Entry 3HQV (fiber diffraction, 5.16 A resolution (low resolution: residue-level contacts below are approximate; hydrogen-bond / salt-bridge calls are withheld)); this record covers chains B and C of the 3 polymer chains in the assembly.

Chain B:
Protein: Collagen alpha-2(I) chain
Source organism: Rattus norvegicus
UniProt: P02466 (CO1A2_RAT); residues -1 to 1026 here correspond to UniProt positions 86-1113 (UniProt number = residue number + 87)
Chain sequence (1028 residues; numbered -1 to 1026; the number before each row is that of its first residue; numbers below 1 keep their minus sign (Gln-1 is residue -1)):
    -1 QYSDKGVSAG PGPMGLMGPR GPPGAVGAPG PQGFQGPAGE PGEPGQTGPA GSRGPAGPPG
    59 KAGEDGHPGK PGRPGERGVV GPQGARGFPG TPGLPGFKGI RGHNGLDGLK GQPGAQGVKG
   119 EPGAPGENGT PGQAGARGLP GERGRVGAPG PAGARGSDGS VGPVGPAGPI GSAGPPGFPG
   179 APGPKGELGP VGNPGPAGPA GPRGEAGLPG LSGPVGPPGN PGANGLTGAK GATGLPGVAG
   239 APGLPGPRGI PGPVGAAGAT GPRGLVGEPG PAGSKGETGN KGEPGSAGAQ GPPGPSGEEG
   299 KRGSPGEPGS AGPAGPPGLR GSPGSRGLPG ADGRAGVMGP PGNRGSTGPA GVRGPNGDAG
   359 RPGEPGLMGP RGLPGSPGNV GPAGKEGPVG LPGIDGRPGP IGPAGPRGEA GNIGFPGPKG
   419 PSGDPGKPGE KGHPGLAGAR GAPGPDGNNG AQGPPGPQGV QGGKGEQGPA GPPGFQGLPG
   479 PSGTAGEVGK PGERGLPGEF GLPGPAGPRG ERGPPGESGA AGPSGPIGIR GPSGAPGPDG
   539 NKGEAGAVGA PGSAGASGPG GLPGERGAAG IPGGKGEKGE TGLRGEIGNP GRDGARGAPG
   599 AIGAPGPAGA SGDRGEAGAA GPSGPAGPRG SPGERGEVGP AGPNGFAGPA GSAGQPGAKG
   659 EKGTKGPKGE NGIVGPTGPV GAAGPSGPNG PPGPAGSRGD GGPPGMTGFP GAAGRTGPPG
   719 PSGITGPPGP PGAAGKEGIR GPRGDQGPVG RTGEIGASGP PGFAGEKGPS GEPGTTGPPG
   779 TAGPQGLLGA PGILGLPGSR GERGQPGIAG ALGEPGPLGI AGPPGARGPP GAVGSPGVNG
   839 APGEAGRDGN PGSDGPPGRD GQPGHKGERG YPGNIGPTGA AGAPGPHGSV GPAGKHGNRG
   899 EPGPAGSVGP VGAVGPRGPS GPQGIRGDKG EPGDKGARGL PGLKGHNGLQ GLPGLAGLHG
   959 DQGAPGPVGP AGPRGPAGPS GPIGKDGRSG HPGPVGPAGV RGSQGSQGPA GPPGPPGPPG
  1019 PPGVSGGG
Disordered / not traced: -1 to 0
Modified / non-standard residues: Pro21, Pro27, Pro39, Pro42, Pro57, Pro66, Pro72, Pro87, Pro90, Pro93, Pro111, Pro120, Pro123, Pro129, Pro138, Pro147, Pro174, Pro177, Pro180, Pro192, Pro207, Pro216, Pro234, Pro240, Pro243, Pro249, Pro267, Pro282, Pro291, Pro315, Pro321, Pro327, Pro360, Pro363, Pro372, Pro375, Pro390, Pro396, Pro414, Pro423, Pro426, Pro441, Pro453, Pro471, Pro477, Pro489, Pro501, Pro513, Pro534, Pro561, Pro570, Pro597, Pro603, Pro654, Pro708, Pro717, Pro726, Pro729, Pro771, Pro777, Pro789, Pro795, Pro804, Pro813, Pro822, Pro828, Pro834, Pro840, Pro849, Pro855, Pro861, Pro870, Pro1011, Pro1014, Pro1017 (4-hydroxyproline; HYP); Lys96, Lys117, Lys183, Lys228, Lys273, Lys657, Lys933 (5-hydroxylysine; LYZ)
UniProt features mapped onto this chain:
  - motif (Cell attachment site): Arg696 to Asp698, Arg741 to Asp743, Arg924 to Asp926
  - modified residue: Gln-1 (Pyrrolidone carboxylic acid), Lys3 (Allysine)

Chain C:
Protein: Collagen alpha-1(I) chain
Source organism: Rattus norvegicus
UniProt: P02454 (CO1A1_RAT); residues 1-1056 here correspond to UniProt positions 152-1207 (UniProt number = residue number + 151)
Chain sequence (1056 residues; numbered 1 to 1056; the number before each row is that of its first residue):
     1 QMSYGYDEKS AGVSVPGPMG PSGPRGLPGP PGAPGPQGFQ GPPGEPGEPG GSGPMGPPGP
    61 PGPPGKNGDD GEAGKPGRPG ERGPPGPQGA RGLPGTAGLP GMKGHRGFSG LDGAKGDTGP
   121 AGPKGEPGSP GENGTPGQMG PRGLPGERGR PGPPGTAGAR GNDGAVGAAG PPGPTGPTGP
   181 PGFPGAAGAK GEAGPQGARG SEGPQGVRGE PGPPGPAGAA GPAGNPGADG QPGAKGANGA
   241 PGIAGAPGFP GARGPSGPQG PSGAPGPKGT SGEPGAPGNK GDTGAKGEPG PAGVQGPPGP
   301 AGEEGKRGAR GEPGPSGLPG PPGERGGPGS RGFPGADGVA GPKGPSGERG SPGPAGPKGS
   361 PGEAGRPGEA GLPGAKGLTG SPGSPGPDGK TGPPGPAGQD GRPGPAGPPG ARGQAGVMGF
   421 PGPKGTAGEP GKAGERGVPG PPGAVGPAGK DGEAGAQGAP GPAGPAGERG EQGPAGSPGF
   481 QGLPGPAGPP GEAGKPGEQG VPGDLGAPGP SGARGERGFP GERGVQGPPG PAGPRGNNGA
   541 PGNDGAKGDT GAPGAPGSQG APGLQGMPGE RGAAGLPGPK GDRGDAGPKG ADGSPGKDGV
   601 RGLTGPIGPP GPAGAPGDKG EAGPSGPAGP TGARGAPGDR GEAGPPGPAG FAGPPGADGQ
   661 PGAKGEPGDT GVKGDAGPPG PAGPAGPPGP IGNVGAPGPK GSRGAAGPPG ATGFPGAAGR
   721 VGPPGPSGNA GPPGPPGPVG KEGGKGPRGE TGPAGRPGEV GPPGPPGPAG EKGSPGADGP
   781 AGSPGTPGPQ GIAGQRGVVG LPGQRGKRGF PGLPGPSGEP GKQGPSGASG ERGPPGPMGP
   841 PGLAGPPGES GREGSPGAEG SPGRDGAPGA KGDRGETGPA GPPGAPGAPG APGPVGPAGK
   901 NGDRGETGPA GPAGPIGPAG ARGPAGPQGP RGDKGETGEQ GDRGIKGHRG FSGLQGPPGS
   961 PGSPGEQGPS GASGPAGPRG PPGSAGSPGK DGLNGLPGPI GPPGPRGRTG DSGPAGPPGP
  1021 PGPPGPPGPP SGGYDFSFLP QPPQEKSQDG GRYYRA
Disordered / not traced: 1055-1056
Modified / non-standard residues: Pro28, Pro31, Pro34, Pro43, Pro46, Pro49, Pro61, Pro64, Pro79, Pro85, Pro94, Pro100, Pro127, Pro130, Pro136, Pro145, Pro151, Pro154, Pro172, Pro181, Pro184, Pro211, Pro214, Pro226, Pro232, Pro241, Pro247, Pro250, Pro265, Pro274, Pro277, Pro289, Pro298, Pro313, Pro319, Pro322, Pro328, Pro334, Pro352, Pro361, Pro367, Pro373, Pro382, Pro385, Pro394, Pro403, Pro409, Pro421, Pro430, Pro439, Pro442, Pro460, Pro478, Pro484, Pro490, Pro496, Pro502, Pro508, Pro520, Pro529, Pro541, Pro553, Pro556, Pro562, Pro568, Pro577, Pro610, Pro616, Pro637, Pro646, Pro655, Pro661, Pro667, Pro679, Pro688, Pro697, Pro709, Pro715, Pro724, Pro733, Pro736, Pro757, Pro763, Pro766, Pro775, Pro784, Pro802, Pro811, Pro814, Pro820, Pro835, Pro841, Pro847, Pro856, Pro862, Pro868, Pro883, Pro886, Pro889, Pro958, Pro961, Pro964, Pro982, Pro988, Pro997, Pro1002, Pro1003, Pro1018, Pro1021, Pro1024, Pro1027 (4-hydroxyproline; HYP); Lys103, Lys700, Lys934, Lys946 (5-hydroxylysine; LYZ)
UniProt features mapped onto this chain:
  - region: Gln1 to Pro16 (Nonhelical region (N-terminal)), Gly1025 to Asp1035 (Major antigenic determinant (of neutral salt-extracted rat skin collagen)), Ser1031 to Ala1056 (Nonhelical region (C-terminal))
  - motif (Cell attachment site): Arg583 to Asp585, Arg931 to Asp933
  - modified residue: Gln1 (Pyrrolidone carboxylic acid), Lys9 (Allysine), Ser10 (Phosphoserine), Pro28 (4-hydroxyproline), Pro31 (4-hydroxyproline), Pro34 (4-hydroxyproline), Pro43 (4-hydroxyproline), Pro46 (4-hydroxyproline), Pro49 (4-hydroxyproline), Pro64 (4-hydroxyproline), Pro79 (4-hydroxyproline), Pro85 (4-hydroxyproline), Pro94 (4-hydroxyproline), Pro100 (4-hydroxyproline), Ser109 (Phosphoserine), Pro127 (4-hydroxyproline), Pro130 (4-hydroxyproline), Pro136 (4-hydroxyproline), Pro145 (4-hydroxyproline), Pro151 (4-hydroxyproline) and 100 more in UniProt

How chain B and chain C interact:
Contacting residue pairs (225; chain B residue first):
  Met12(B) - Gly17(C)
  Gly13(B) - Met19(C)
  Gly25(B) - Gly32(C)
  Gly31(B) - Gly38(C)
  Pro42(B) - Pro49(C)
  Gly49(B) - Gly56(C)
  Gly58(B) - Gly65(C)
  Gly61(B) - Gly68(C)
  Gly76(B) - Gly83(C)
  Gly79(B) - Gly86(C)
  Pro87(B) - Gly95(C)
  Gly91(B) - Gly98(C)
  Gly94(B) - Gly101(C)
  Phe95(B) - Gly101(C)
  Lys96(B) - Met102(C)
  Gly97(B) - Gly104(C)
  Gly100(B) - Gly107(C)
  Asp105(B) - Gly110(C)
  Gly106(B) - Gly113(C)
  Gly109(B) - Gly116(C)
  Gly112(B) - Gly119(C)
  Gly118(B) - Gly125(C)
  Pro120(B) - Gly128(C)
  Gly121(B) - Gly128(C)
  Pro123(B) - Gly131(C)
  Gly124(B) - Gly131(C)
  Gly127(B) - Gly134(C)
  Pro129(B) - Gly137(C)
  Gly130(B) - Gly137(C)
  Ala132(B) - Gly140(C)
  Gly139(B) - Gly146(C)
  Gly142(B) - Gly149(C)
  Ala150(B) - Gly155(C)
  Gly160(B) - Val166(C)
  Gly163(B) - Gly170(C)
  Pro180(B) - Gly188(C)
  Gly181(B) - Ala187(C)
  Gly184(B) - Lys190(C)
  Gly190(B) - Gly197(C)
  Gly193(B) - Gly200(C)
  Gly196(B) - Gly203(C)
  Gly202(B) - Arg208(C)
  Gly202(B) - Gly209(C)
  Gly205(B) - Gly212(C)
  Gly208(B) - Pro214(C)
  Gly208(B) - Gly215(C)
  Gly214(B) - Gly221(C)
  Gly217(B) - Gly224(C)
  Gly220(B) - Pro226(C)
  Gly220(B) - Gly227(C)
  Gly223(B) - Gly230(C)
  Gly226(B) - Gly233(C)
  Lys228(B) - Lys235(C)
  Gly229(B) - Lys235(C)
  Gly232(B) - Gly239(C)
  Gly238(B) - Gly245(C)
  Gly241(B) - Gly248(C)
  Gly244(B) - Gly251(C)
  Gly247(B) - Arg253(C)
  Gly253(B) - Gly260(C)
  Gly265(B) - Gly272(C)
  Pro267(B) - Pro274(C)
  Gly271(B) - Gly278(C)
  Lys279(B) - Ala285(C)
  Gly280(B) - Lys286(C)
  Gln288(B) - Val294(C)
  Gly295(B) - Gly302(C)
  Gly304(B) - Gly311(C)
  Gly310(B) - Gly317(C)
  Ala312(B) - Gly320(C)
  Arg318(B) - Gly323(C)
  Arg318(B) - Glu324(C)
  Pro321(B) - Gly326(C)
  Gly325(B) - Gly332(C)
  Gly328(B) - Gly335(C)
  Asp330(B) - Ala336(C)
  Gly337(B) - Gly344(C)
  Gly340(B) - Ser346(C)
  Gly340(B) - Gly347(C)
  Arg342(B) - Gly347(C)
  Arg342(B) - Glu348(C)
  Gly349(B) - Ala355(C)
  Gly358(B) - Gly365(C)
  Pro360(B) - Pro367(C)
  Gly367(B) - Gly374(C)
  Gly370(B) - Gly377(C)
  Gly382(B) - Asp388(C)
  Gly382(B) - Gly389(C)
  Lys383(B) - Gly389(C)
  Glu384(B) - Lys390(C)
  Gly385(B) - Thr391(C)
  Gly391(B) - Gly398(C)
  Gly394(B) - Asp400(C)
  Gly394(B) - Gly401(C)
  Gly397(B) - Gly404(C)
  Gly400(B) - Gly407(C)
  Gly415(B) - Gly422(C)
  Lys417(B) - Gly425(C)
  Gly421(B) - Gly428(C)
  Pro423(B) - Gly431(C)
  Gly424(B) - Gly431(C)
  Ala435(B) - Gly440(C)
  Pro441(B) - Gly449(C)
  Gly448(B) - Gly455(C)
  Gly460(B) - Gly467(C)
  Gly461(B) - Gly467(C)
  Gly478(B) - Gly485(C)
  Gly481(B) - Ala487(C)
  Gly481(B) - Gly488(C)
  Ala483(B) - Gly491(C)
  Gly484(B) - Gly491(C)
  Gly496(B) - Pro502(C)
  Gly496(B) - Gly503(C)
  Gly505(B) - Ser511(C)
  Gly505(B) - Gly512(C)
  Pro506(B) - Gly512(C)
  Gly514(B) - Gly521(C)
  Gly517(B) - Gly524(C)
  Ala518(B) - Gly524(C)
  Ala519(B) - Val525(C)
  Ala519(B) - Gln526(C)
  Asp537(B) - Asn543(C)
  Lys540(B) - Gly545(C)
  Gly541(B) - Lys547(C)
  Gly550(B) - Gly557(C)
  Ser551(B) - Gly557(C)
  Ala552(B) - Ser558(C)
  Ala552(B) - Gln559(C)
  Gly565(B) - Arg571(C)
  Gly568(B) - Gly575(C)
  Gly572(B) - Gly578(C)
  Lys573(B) - Gly578(C)
  Lys576(B) - Arg583(C)
  Gly580(B) - Ala586(C)
  Arg582(B) - Gly587(C)
  Gly583(B) - Lys589(C)
  Glu584(B) - Gly590(C)
  Ile585(B) - Ala591(C)
  Arg594(B) - Gly602(C)
  Gly595(B) - Arg601(C)
  Gly595(B) - Gly602(C)
  Pro597(B) - Gly605(C)
  Gly598(B) - Gly605(C)
  Ile600(B) - Gly608(C)
  Gly601(B) - Gly608(C)
  Gly604(B) - Gly611(C)
  Gly619(B) - Gly626(C)
  Gly622(B) - Ala628(C)
  Arg627(B) - Gly632(C)
  Arg627(B) - Ala633(C)
  Arg633(B) - Asp639(C)
  Gly634(B) - Arg640(C)
  Ala648(B) - Gly653(C)
  Gly667(B) - Lys673(C)
  Gly685(B) - Gly692(C)
  Gly688(B) - Gly695(C)
  Gly691(B) - Pro697(C)
  Gly694(B) - Lys700(C)
  Gly694(B) - Gly701(C)
  Gly706(B) - Gly713(C)
  Gly709(B) - Gly716(C)
  Pro717(B) - Pro723(C)
  Gly733(B) - Val739(C)
  Gly733(B) - Gly740(C)
  Gly736(B) - Gly743(C)
  Pro746(B) - Gly752(C)
  Val747(B) - Gly752(C)
  Gly757(B) - Pro763(C)
  Gly757(B) - Gly764(C)
  Gly766(B) - Gly773(C)
  Gly769(B) - Gly776(C)
  Gly772(B) - Asp778(C)
  Gly772(B) - Gly779(C)
  Thr773(B) - Gly779(C)
  Gly781(B) - Gly788(C)
  Gln783(B) - Pro789(C)
  Gly784(B) - Gly791(C)
  Gly787(B) - Gly794(C)
  Ala788(B) - Gly794(C)
  Gly796(B) - Gly803(C)
  Gly805(B) - Gly812(C)
  Gly808(B) - Pro814(C)
  Gly808(B) - Gly815(C)
  Gly811(B) - Gly818(C)
  Gly814(B) - Gly821(C)
  Gly820(B) - Gly827(C)
  Gly823(B) - Gly830(C)
  Arg825(B) - Arg832(C)
  Gly829(B) - Pro835(C)
  Gly829(B) - Gly836(C)
  Ala830(B) - Gly836(C)
  Gly832(B) - Met838(C)
  Gly847(B) - Glu853(C)
  Gly847(B) - Gly854(C)
  Asn848(B) - Gly854(C)
  Pro849(B) - Gly854(C)
  Gly850(B) - Gly857(C)
  Ser851(B) - Gly857(C)
  Pro855(B) - Ser861(C)
  Asp858(B) - Gly863(C)
  Gly865(B) - Lys871(C)
  Glu866(B) - Gly872(C)
  Arg867(B) - Gly872(C)
  Tyr869(B) - Gly875(C)
  Pro870(B) - Gly878(C)
  Gly871(B) - Gly878(C)
  Gly877(B) - Gly884(C)
  Gly880(B) - Gly887(C)
  His894(B) - Gly899(C)
  Gly898(B) - Gly905(C)
  Ala903(B) - Gly908(C)
  Arg915(B) - Gly920(C)
  Gly922(B) - Gly929(C)
  Gly925(B) - Arg931(C)
  Lys933(B) - Gly938(C)
  Ala935(B) - Gly941(C)
  Gly940(B) - Gly947(C)
  Asn945(B) - Phe951(C)
  Leu947(B) - Gly953(C)
  Gly955(B) - Pro961(C)
  Gly955(B) - Gly962(C)
  Ala975(B) - Pro982(C)
  Gly985(B) - Gly992(C)
  Gln1005(B) - Ser1012(C)
  Gly1009(B) - Gly1016(C)
Other interface residues (no listed pair), chain B (390 interface residues in all): Lys3, Gly8, Gly10, Leu14, Gly16, Pro17, Arg18, Gly28, Gln30, Gly40, Gly43, Thr45, Gly46, Gly52, Pro72, Gly85, Gly88, Pro90, Lys108, Gln110, Ala113, Gln114, Lys117, Ala122, Glu125, Asn126, Thr128, Gln131, Arg141, Gly148, Pro149, Gly154, Gly157, Ser158, Val159, Val162, Pro177, Gly178, Gly187, Val189, Pro192, Leu209, Ser210, Gly211, Val213, Asn218, Pro219, Thr225, Leu233, Gly235, Ala237, Ala239, Pro240, Pro243, Arg246, Val252, Gly256, Thr258, Val264, Lys273, Thr276, Gly286, Gly289, Glu297, Gly298, Ala309, Pro327, Ala329, Pro339, Asn341, Gly343, Ser344, Ala348, Arg351, Gly355, Gly361, Arg369, Leu371, Pro372, Ala381, Asp393, Ile399, Ala402, Gly406, Pro414, Gly418, Gly427, Gly430, His431, Gly439, Ala449, Gln456, Lys462, Gln465, Gly469, Gly472, Phe473, Gln474, Pro477, Thr482, Gly487, Glu497, Arg507, Gly511, Glu515, Arg528, Gly535, Gly538, Glu542, Ala543, Gly547, Gly562, Arg564, Ala567, Leu581, Ala599, Ser609, Gly610, Ser621, Gly625, Gly631, Glu632, Glu635, Gly643, Lys660, Lys666, Thr675, Asn687, Arg696, Gly697, Asp698, Gly699, Gly700, Pro708, Ala710, Ala711, Gly712, Pro726, Gly730, Ala732, Lys734, Gly754, Thr774, Leu786, Pro789, Gly793, Arg798, Gly802, Gln803, Ala809, Leu810, Glu812, Pro815, Leu816, Ala824, Val831, Ser833, Pro834, Asp846, Asp852, Gly853, Arg857, Gly868, Gly883, Ala891, Gly892, Gly895, Asn896, Arg897, Glu899, Pro900, Gly904, Val912, Arg924, Asp932, Gly934, Arg936, Leu938, Gly946, Gln948, Gly958, Gly961, Arg972, Gly976, Gly982, Ala996, Gly1006, Gly1025
Other interface residues (no listed pair), chain C (377 interface residues in all): Ser10, Val15, Pro18, Gly20, Ser22, Gly23, Gly35, Pro36, Gln37, Pro46, Gly51, Gly53, Pro58, Gly59, Gly80, Gly92, Leu93, Thr96, Ala97, Pro100, Lys103, Ala114, Pro136, Pro145, Glu147, Pro154, Thr156, Gly161, Asp163, Gly164, Ala165, Gly167, Gly185, Gly194, Arg199, Pro211, Pro216, Gly218, Ala219, Ala234, Gly242, Ile243, Ala244, Ala246, Ala252, Gly257, Ser262, Gly263, Ala264, Gly281, Asp282, Gly284, Gly287, Gly293, Gln295, Glu303, Gly305, Pro315, Phe333, Asp337, Gly350, Gly356, Lys358, Gly362, Ala364, Gly368, Leu378, Thr379, Pro387, Gln399, Gly410, Gly413, Gly434, Arg436, Gly437, Gly446, Gly461, Glu468, Gly470, Gly476, Pro478, Gly479, Phe480, Pro490, Gly494, Gly518, Pro520, Pro534, Gly542, Ala546, Gly548, Asp549, Gly554, Pro556, Pro568, Gly569, Glu570, Gly572, Pro579, Asp582, Pro588, Thr604, Pro610, Gly614, Pro616, Gly617, Gly638, Gly641, Gly647, Gly665, Val672, Ala682, Asn693, Val694, Gly698, Ser702, Arg703, Gly704, Ala705, Ala706, Gly707, Phe714, Ala717, Gly719, Pro732, Gly737, Pro753, Ala754, Gly761, Pro780, Gln790, Ile792, Gln795, Arg796, Gly800, Pro802, Gln804, Arg805, Gly806, Gly809, Pro820, Lys822, Glu831, Pro837, Gly839, Pro840, Gly851, Arg852, Ser855, Ala858, Gly860, Asp873, Pro889, Gly890, Pro897, Ala898, Gly902, Asp903, Glu906, Ala910, Gly917, Ala921, Pro930, Glu939, Gln940, Gly944, Ser952, Leu954, Gln955, Gly965, Gly968, Pro978, Arg979, Gly989, Gly1001, Pro1002, Asp1011, Tyr1054

In short:
The interface between chain B and chain C involves 390 residues on one side and 377 on the other.
Chain B is Collagen alpha-2(I) chain and chain C is Collagen alpha-1(I) chain, both from Rattus norvegicus;
the structure, Low resolution, molecular envelope structure of type I collagen in situ, was determined by
fiber diffraction together with 3HR2 from the same study.
